PDB entry 7K8G | X-ray diffraction, 1.95 A resolution | chains A and B

[Chain A (and B)]
Protein: Retinoid isomerohydrolase
Source organism: Bos taurus
Notes: EC 3.1.1.64, 5.3.3.22; chain B of this document is another copy of the same molecule, construct and numbering; everything in this record applies to it too
UniProtKB: Q28175 (RPE65_BOVIN); numbering as in UniProt (aligned over 2-533)
Chain sequence (533 residues; each row starts with the number of its first residue):
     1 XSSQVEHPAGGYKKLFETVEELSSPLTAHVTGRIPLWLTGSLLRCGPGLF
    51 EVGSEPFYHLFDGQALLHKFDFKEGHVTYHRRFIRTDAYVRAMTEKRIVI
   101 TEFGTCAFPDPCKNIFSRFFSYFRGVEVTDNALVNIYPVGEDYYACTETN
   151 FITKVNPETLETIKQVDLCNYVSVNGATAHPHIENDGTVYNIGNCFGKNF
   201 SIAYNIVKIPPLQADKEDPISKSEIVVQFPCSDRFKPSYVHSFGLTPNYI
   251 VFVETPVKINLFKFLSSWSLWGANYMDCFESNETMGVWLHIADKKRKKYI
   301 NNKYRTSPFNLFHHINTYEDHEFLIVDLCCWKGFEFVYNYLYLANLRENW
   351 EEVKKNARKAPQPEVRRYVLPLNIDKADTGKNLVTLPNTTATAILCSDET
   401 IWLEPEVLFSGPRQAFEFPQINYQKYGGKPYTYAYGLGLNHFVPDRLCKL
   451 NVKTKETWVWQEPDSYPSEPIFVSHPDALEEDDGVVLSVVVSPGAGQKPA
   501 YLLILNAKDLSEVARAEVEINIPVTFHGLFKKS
Unresolved in the structure: 1-2, 109-126, 196-201, 264-271 (chain B: 1-2, 110-124, 196-201, 264-271)
Modified residues: ACE (acetyl group) at position 1
Differences from the reference sequence: acetylation (1); conflict L341 (Ser in Q28175)
Ion coordination: Fe2+: H180, H241, H313, H527 (together with palmitic acid)
Ligand contacts: 4-fluoro-MB-004 (W9A; (1R)-3-amino-1-{4-fluoro-3-[(2-propylpentyl)oxy]phenyl}propan-1-ol): F61, F103, T129, V134, T147, E148, T149, N175, G176, N194, Y239, H241, I259, Y275, C278, F279, Y338
Swiss-Prot annotation at these positions:
  - binding site (Fe cation): H180, H241, H313, H527
  - modified residue: S2 (N-acetylserine), T101 (Phosphothreonine), T105 (Phosphothreonine), K113 (N6-acetyllysine), S117 (Phosphoserine)
  - lipidation (S-palmitoyl cysteine): C112, C231, C329, C330
Reported in the primary citation:
  - binding site for 4-fluoro-MB-004: Y275
  - conformationally variable residues (side-chain flip): Y275

[How chain A and chain B interact]
Contacting residue pairs (72):
  E283(A) with C396(B); S397(B), hydrogen bond (side chain-backbone)
  S307(A) with S307(B), hydrogen bond; W402(B); E404(B), hydrogen bond
  P308(A) with W402(B)
  K332(A) with T390(B), hydrogen bond (side chain-backbone); E404(B); P405(B), hydrogen bond (side chain-backbone)
  G333(A) with I394(B)
  F334(A) with G380(B); I394(B), hydrophobic; C396(B), hydrophobic
  E335(A) with G380(B); K381(B)
  R358(A) with V384(B); T385(B)
  K359(A) with D378(B), salt bridge; N382(B), hydrogen bond (backbone-backbone); T385(B)
  A360(A) with N382(B), hydrogen bond (backbone-side chain)
  Q362(A) with T389(B), hydrogen bond (side chain-backbone); T390(B); T392(B)
  E364(A) with T390(B)
  R366(A) with E404(B), salt bridge
  D378(A) with K359(B), salt bridge
  G380(A) with F334(B); E335(B)
  K381(A) with E335(B)
  N382(A) with K359(B), hydrogen bond (backbone-backbone); A360(B), hydrogen bond (side chain-backbone)
  V384(A) with R358(B); R413(B), hydrogen bond (backbone-side chain)
  T385(A) with R358(B); K359(B); R413(B)
  L386(A) with R413(B), hydrogen bond (backbone-side chain)
  P387(A) with P412(B); R413(B)
  N388(A) with P412(B)
  T389(A) with Q362(B), hydrogen bond (backbone-side chain); P412(B)
  T390(A) with K332(B), hydrogen bond (backbone-side chain); Q362(B); E364(B); S410(B), hydrogen bond; G411(B); P412(B)
  T392(A) with Q362(B)
  I394(A) with G333(B); F334(B), hydrophobic
  C396(A) with E283(B); F334(B), hydrophobic
  S397(A) with E283(B), hydrogen bond (backbone-side chain)
  W402(A) with S307(B); P308(B)
  E404(A) with S307(B), hydrogen bond; K332(B); R366(B), salt bridge
  P405(A) with K332(B), hydrogen bond (backbone-side chain)
  V407(A) with V407(B), hydrophobic
  S410(A) with T390(B), hydrogen bond
  G411(A) with T390(B)
  P412(A) with P387(B); N388(B); T389(B); T390(B)
  R413(A) with V384(B), hydrogen bond (side chain-backbone); T385(B); L386(B), hydrogen bond (side chain-backbone); P387(B)
Other interface residues (no listed pair), chain A (39 interface residues in all): Y340, T379, A391
Other interface residues (no listed pair), chain B (39 interface residues in all): Y340, T379, A391

[Overview]
The chain A/chain B interface involves 39 residues from each chain; the contacts include 21 hydrogen bonds and
4 salt bridges. Polar pairs include K359(A)-D378(B), R366(A)-E404(B) and E283(A)-S397(B). Ligands of chain A:
4-fluoro-MB-004. From UniProt: 4 Fe cation-binding residues on chain A. From the paper: a binding site for
4-fluoro-MB-004 at Y275(A); conformational variability at Y275(A).
Both chains are Retinoid isomerohydrolase (Bos taurus). Entry 7K8G (Crystal structure of bovine RPE65 in
complex with 4-fluoro-MB-004 and palmitate) was determined by X-ray diffraction (same publication as 7K88,
7K89 and 7L0E).
